PDB entry 6CDB | X-ray diffraction, 1.99 A resolution | chain A

Chain A:
Protein: ArsR family transcriptional regulator
Source organism: Staphylococcus aureus
UniProtKB: O85142 (O85142_STAAU); numbering as in UniProt (aligned over 1-106)
Chain sequence (106 residues; row label = number of the first residue in the row):
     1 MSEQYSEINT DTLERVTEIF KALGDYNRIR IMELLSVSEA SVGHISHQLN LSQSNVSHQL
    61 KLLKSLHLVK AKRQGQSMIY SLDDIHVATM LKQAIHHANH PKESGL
Disordered / not traced: 1-5, 103-106
Differences from the reference sequence: engineered mutation Leu66 (Val in O85142)
Ion coordination: Na+: Glu33, Ser36; Zn2+: Asp84, His86, His97, His100
What the authors report for this chain:
  - mutagenesis - V66L: unchanged binding to DNA

Summary:
Glu33 and Ser36 coordinate Na+. The Zn2+ site is built by Asp84, His86, His97 and His100. From the paper: V66L
leaves binding to DNA unchanged.
Chain A is ArsR family transcriptional regulator (Staphylococcus aureus); the structure, Crystal Structure of
V66L CzrA in the Zn(II)bound state, was determined by X-ray diffraction (same publication as 6CDA).
